Entry 2JA7 (X-ray diffraction, 3.80 A resolution); this record covers chains C and K of the 15 polymer chains in the assembly.

[Chain C]
Name: DNA-directed RNA polymerase II 45KDA polypeptide
From: Saccharomyces cerevisiae
Notes: EC 2.7.7.6
UniProtKB: P16370 (RPB3_YEAST); numbering as in UniProt (aligned over 1-318)
Sequence (318 residues; row label = number of the first residue in the row):
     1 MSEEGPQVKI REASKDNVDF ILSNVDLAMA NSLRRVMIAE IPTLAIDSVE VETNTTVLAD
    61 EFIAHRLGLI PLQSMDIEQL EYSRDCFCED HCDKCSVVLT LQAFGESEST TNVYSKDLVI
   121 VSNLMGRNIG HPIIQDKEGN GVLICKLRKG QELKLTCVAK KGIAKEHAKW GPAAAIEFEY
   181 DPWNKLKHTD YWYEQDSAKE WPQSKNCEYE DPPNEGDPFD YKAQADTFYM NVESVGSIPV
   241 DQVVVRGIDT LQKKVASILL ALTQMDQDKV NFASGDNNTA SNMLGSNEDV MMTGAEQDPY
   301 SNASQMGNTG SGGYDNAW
Unresolved in the structure: 1, 269-318
Bound ions: Zn2+: Cys86, Cys88, Cys92, Cys95
Swiss-Prot annotation at these positions:
  - binding site (Zn(2+)): Cys86, Cys88, Cys92, Cys95
  - modified residue: Ser2 (N-acetylserine)
  - natural variant: Ala30 (A30D: In mutant RPB3-1)
  - mutagenesis: Lys9 (K9E: Transcript termination readthrough)

[Chain K]
Name: DNA-directed RNA polymerase II 13.6 kDa polypeptide
From: Saccharomyces cerevisiae
Notes: EC 2.7.7.6
UniProtKB: P38902 (RPB11_YEAST); numbering as in UniProt (aligned over 1-120)
Sequence (120 residues; each row starts with the number of its first residue):
     1 MNAPDRFELF LLGEGESKLK IDPDTKAPNA VVITFEKEDH TLGNLIRAEL LNDRKVLFAA
    61 YKVEHPFFAR FKLRIQTTEG YDPKDALKNA CNSIINKLGA LKTNFETEWN LQTLAADDAF
Unresolved in the structure: 115-120
Swiss-Prot annotation at these positions:
  - mutagenesis: Glu108 (E108G/V: Transcript termination readthrough; E108K: Transcript termination readthrough. Lethal), Leu111 (L111P: Transcript termination readthrough), Leu114 (L114P: Transcript termination readthrough)

[Chain C / chain K interface]
Residue-residue contacts (65):
  Ser2(C) with Asn104(K); Thr107(K), hydrogen bond (backbone-side chain)
  Glu4(C) with Ala100(K); Asn104(K)
  Gly5(C) with Asn104(K)
  Pro6(C) with Lys97(K); Asn104(K)
  Gln7(C) with Asn104(K)
  Val8(C) with Asn104(K); Phe105(K), hydrophobic; Glu108(K)
  Ile10(C) with Glu108(K); Trp109(K)
  Ala13(C) with Trp109(K), hydrophobic; Gln112(K)
  Ser14(C) with Trp109(K)
  Val18(C) with Phe105(K), hydrophobic; Trp109(K), hydrophobic
  Asp26(C) with Glu49(K)
  Ala28(C) with Ala48(K), hydrophobic
  Met29(C) with Leu45(K), hydrophobic; Leu98(K), hydrophobic
  Ser32(C) with Thr41(K); Leu45(K)
  Arg35(C) with Asp39(K), salt bridge; His40(K); Thr41(K), hydrogen bond
  Val36(C) with Thr41(K)
  Glu40(C) with Thr41(K)
  Arg84(C) with Phe10(K); Leu11(K)
  Ala164(C) with Arg6(K)
  Lys165(C) with Arg6(K), hydrogen bond (backbone-side chain); Leu9(K); Asp39(K), salt bridge
  Glu166(C) with Arg6(K), hydrogen bond (backbone-side chain); Phe7(K); Phe10(K)
  His167(C) with Arg6(K)
  Asp241(C) with Trp109(K)
  Val244(C) with Phe105(K), hydrophobic
  Val245(C) with Lys102(K); Glu106(K)
  Ile248(C) with Leu98(K), hydrophobic; Leu101(K), hydrophobic; Lys102(K)
  Asp249(C) with Lys102(K), salt bridge
  Leu251(C) with Leu45(K), hydrophobic
  Gln252(C) with Ile95(K), hydrogen bond (side chain-backbone); Leu98(K); Gly99(K); Lys102(K)
  Lys254(C) with Glu38(K), salt bridge; Thr41(K); Leu42(K)
  Val255(C) with Leu42(K); Cys91(K); Ile94(K), hydrophobic
  Leu259(C) with Lys88(K); Cys91(K), hydrophobic; Asn92(K)
  Leu262(C) with Leu19(K), hydrophobic; Leu87(K), hydrophobic
  Met265(C) with Leu19(K)
  Asp266(C) with Lys88(K), salt bridge
Interface residues without a listed pair, chain C (44 interface residues in all): Glu3, Lys9, Arg11, Phe20, Leu22, Ile163, Ala256, Ile258, Ala261
Interface residues without a listed pair, chain K (41 interface residues in all): Ser17, Lys18, Ile21, Phe35, Asn44, Ile46, Asn52, Lys84

[Overview]
The interface between chain C and chain K involves 44 residues on one side and 41 on the other; the contacts
include 5 hydrogen bonds and 5 salt bridges. Polar contacts include Arg35(C)-Asp39(K), Lys165(C)-Asp39(K) and
Asp249(C)-Lys102(K).
Chain C is DNA-directed RNA polymerase II 45KDA polypeptide and chain K is DNA-directed RNA polymerase II 13.6
kDa polypeptide, both from Saccharomyces cerevisiae; the structure, CPD lesion containing RNA Polymerase II
elongation complex C, was determined by X-ray diffraction, deposited together with 2JA5, 2JA6 and 2JA8.
